7E8T - chains L and G of the 12 polymer chains in the assembly; structure by electron microscopy, 3.80 A resolution.

Chain L:
Name: GTP-binding protein YPT32/YPT11
From: Saccharomyces cerevisiae (strain ATCC 204508 / S288c)
Reference sequence: P51996 (YPT32_YEAST); numbering as in UniProt (aligned over 1-222)
Chain sequence (222 residues; row label = number of the first residue in the row):
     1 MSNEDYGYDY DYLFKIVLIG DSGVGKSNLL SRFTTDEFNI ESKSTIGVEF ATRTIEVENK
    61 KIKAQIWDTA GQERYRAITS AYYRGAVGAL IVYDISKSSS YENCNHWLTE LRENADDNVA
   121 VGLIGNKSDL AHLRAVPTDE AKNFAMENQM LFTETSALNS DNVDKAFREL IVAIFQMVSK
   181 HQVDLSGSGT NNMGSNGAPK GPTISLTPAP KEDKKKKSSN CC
Not modelled in the structure: 1-6, 201-222
What the authors report for this chain:
  - conformationally variable residues (loop rearrangement): Thr34 to Val48, Asp68 to Ala86, Ser156 to Leu158

Chain G:
Name: Trafficking protein particle complex subunit 31
From: Saccharomyces cerevisiae (strain ATCC 204508 / S288c)
Reference sequence: Q03337 (TRS31_YEAST); residues 1-283 here = UniProt positions 1-283
Chain sequence (283 residues; each row starts with the number of its first residue):
     1 MSQRIIQPSA SDQQFPGKSD GYEYTVGPKQ AITSEASTTY IPSRIYSESL LFKRQEASLS
    61 AMAFLFQEMI SQLHRTCKTA GDFETKLSDY GHNIGIRLLE LLNFRASSSP SSLPRASAFL
   121 SQNESSSKLS NASNSPGMLA NSSTATSASA NERLQEKQTE SLSNYITKMR RRDLKILDIL
   181 QFIHGTLWSY LFNHVSDDLV KSSERDNEYM IVDNFPTLTQ FIPGENVSCE YFVCGIIKGF
   241 LFNAGFPCGV TAHRMPQGGH SQRTVYLIQF DRQVLDREGL RFG
Not modelled in the structure: 1-24, 109-162, 281-283
Differences from the reference sequence: conflict Ser108 (Val in Q03337)

Chain L / chain G interface:
Residue-residue contacts (36; chain L residue first):
  His181(L) with His74(G); Arg75(G), hydrogen bond (side chain-backbone); Cys77(G)
  Val183(L) with His74(G); Cys77(G); Thr79(G)
  Asp184(L) with Ala80(G)
  Leu185(L) with Asn226(G)
  Ser186(L) with Asn226(G)
  Gly187(L) with Asn226(G)
  Gly189(L) with His253(G), hydrogen bond (backbone-side chain)
  Thr190(L) with His253(G)
  Asn191(L) with His253(G); Met255(G); Leu267(G)
  Asn192(L) with Arg205(G); Met210(G); Met255(G); Leu267(G)
  Met193(L) with Glu204(G); Arg205(G)
  Gly194(L) with Glu204(G); Arg205(G)
  Ser195(L) with Ser203(G), hydrogen bond (backbone-side chain); Glu204(G), hydrogen bond (backbone-side chain)
  Asn196(L) with Val200(G); Lys201(G); Ser203(G), hydrogen bond (backbone-side chain)
  Gly197(L) with Lys201(G), hydrogen bond (backbone-backbone); Ser203(G)
  Ala198(L) with Leu199(G); Val200(G), hydrophobic
  Pro199(L) with Gln181(G); Leu199(G); Lys201(G)
  Lys200(L) with Gln181(G)
Also at the interface, not in a pair above, chain L (19 interface residues in all): Gln182
Also at the interface, not in a pair above, chain G (18 interface residues in all): Lys78
Interface features reported in the paper:
  - interface residues, chain L: Ser186(L)

Summary:
19 residues of chain L and 18 residues of chain G are in contact; the contacts include 6 hydrogen bonds. Polar
contacts include His181(L)-Arg75(G), Gly189(L)-His253(G) and Ser195(L)-Ser203(G). From the paper: the
interface residue Ser186(L); conformational variability at Thr34(L), Asp68(L) and Ser156(L).
Chain L is GTP-binding protein YPT32/YPT11 and chain G is Trafficking protein particle complex subunit 31,
both from Saccharomyces cerevisiae (strain ATCC 204508 / S288c); the structure, Monomer of Ypt32-TRAPPII, was
determined by electron microscopy, deposited together with 7E2C, 7E2D, 7E8S, 7E93, 7E94 and 7EA3.
